Entry 7NAU (electron microscopy, 3.78 A resolution); this record covers chains A and D of the 21 polymer chains in the assembly.

Chain A:
Molecule: 16S rRNA
Organism: Escherichia coli (strain K12)
Sequence (1542 nucleotides; row label = number of the first residue in the row):
     1 AAAUUGAAGA GUUUGAUCAU GGCUCAGAUU GAACGCUGGC GGCAGGCCUA ACACAUGCAA
    61 GUCGAACGGU AACAGGAAGA AGCUUGCUUC UUUGCUGACG AGUGGCGGAC GGGUGAGUAA
   121 UGUCUGGGAA ACUGCCUGAU GGAGGGGGAU AACUACUGGA AACGGUAGCU AAUACCGCAU
   181 AACGUCGCAA GACCAAAGAG GGGGACCUUC GGGCCUCUUG CCAUCGGAUG UGCCCAGAUG
   241 GGAUUAGCUA GUAGGUGGGG UAACGGCUCA CCUAGGCGAC GAUCCCUAGC UGGUCUGAGA
   301 GGAUGACCAG CCACACUGGA ACUGAGACAC GGUCCAGACU CCUACGGGAG GCAGCAGUGG
   361 GGAAUAUUGC ACAAUGGGCG CAAGCCUGAU GCAGCCAUGC CGCGUGUAUG AAGAAGGCCU
   421 UCGGGUUGUA AAGUACUUUC AGCGGGGAGG AAGGGAGUAA AGUUAAUACC UUUGCUCAUU
   481 GACGUUACCC GCAGAAGAAG CACCGGCUAA CUCCGUGCCA GCAGCCXCGG UAAUACGGAG
   541 GGUGCAAGCG UUAAUCGGAA UUACUGGGCG UAAAGCGCAC GCAGGCGGUU UGUUAAGUCA
   601 GAUGUGAAAU CCCCGGGCUC AACCUGGGAA CUGCAUCUGA UACUGGCAAG CUUGAGUCUC
   661 GUAGAGGGGG GUAGAAUUCC AGGUGUAGCG GUGAAAUGCG UAGAGAUCUG GAGGAAUACC
   721 GGUGGCGAAG GCGGCCCCCU GGACGAAGAC UGACGCUCAG GUGCGAAAGC GUGGGGAGCA
   781 AACAGGAUUA GAUACCCUGG UAGUCCACGC CGUAAACGAU GUCGACUUGG AGGUUGUGCC
   841 CUUGAGGCGU GGCUUCCGGA GCUAACGCGU UAAGUCGACC GCCUGGGGAG UACGGCCGCA
   901 AGGUUAAAAC UCAAAUGAAU UGACGGGGGC CCGCACAAGC GGUGGAGCAU GUGGUUUAAU
   961 UCGAUGXAAC GCGAAGAACC UUACCUGGUC UUGACAUCCA CGGAAGUUUU CAGAGAUGAG
  1021 AAUGUGCCUU CGGGAACCGU GAGACAGGUG CUGCAUGGCU GUCGUCAGCU CGUGUUGUGA
  1081 AAUGUUGGGU UAAGUCCCGC AACGAGCGCA ACCCUUAUCC UUUGUUGCCA GCGGUCCGGC
  1141 CGGGAACUCA AAGGAGACUG CCAGUGAUAA ACUGGAGGAA GGUGGGGAUG ACGUCAAGUC
  1201 AUCAUGGCCC UUACGACCAG GGCUACACAC GUGCUACAAU GGCGCAUACA AAGAGAAGCG
  1261 ACCUCGCGAG AGCAAGCGGA CCUCAUAAAG UGCGUCGUAG UCCGGAUUGG AGUCUGCAAC
  1321 UCGACUCCAU GAAGUCGGAA UCGCUAGUAA UCGUGGAUCA GAAUGCCACG GUGAAUACGU
  1381 UCCCGGGCCU UGUACACACC GCCCGUXACA CCAUGGGAGU GGGUUGCAAA AGAAGUAGGU
  1441 AGCUUAACCU UCGGGAGGGC GCUUACCACU UUGUGAUUCA UGACUGGGGU GAAGUCGUAA
  1501 CAAGGUAACC GUAGGGGAAC CUGCGGUUGG AUCACCUCCU UA
Not modelled in the structure: 1401-1408, 1492-1501, 1541-1542
Modified residues: PSU (pseudouridine-5'-monophosphate) at position 516, G7M (N7-methyl-guanosine-5'-monophosphate) at position 527, 2MG (2N-methylguanosine-5'-monophosphate) at position 966, 5MC (5-methylcytidine-5'-monophosphate) at position 967, 2MG (2N-methylguanosine-5'-monophosphate) at position 1207, 4OC (4n,o2'-methylcytidine-5'-monophosphate) at position 1402, 5MC (5-methylcytidine-5'-monophosphate) at position 1407, UR3 (3-methyluridine-5'-monophoshate) at position 1498, 2MG (2N-methylguanosine-5'-monophosphate) at position 1516, MA6 (6N-dimethyladenosine-5'-monophoshate) at position 1518, MA6 (6N-dimethyladenosine-5'-monophoshate) at position 1519
Metal / ion sites: Mg2+ site 1 near G21 (its only coordinating residue here); Mg2+ site 2 near G41 (its only coordinating residue here); Mg2+ site 3: C48, G115; Mg2+ site 4 near A53 (its only coordinating residue here); Mg2+ site 5 near U56 (its only coordinating residue here); Mg2+ site 6: A59, U387; Mg2+ site 7: A109, G331; Mg2+ site 8 near G111 (its only coordinating residue here); Mg2+ site 9 near G113 (its only coordinating residue here); Mg2+ site 10: A116, G117, G289; Mg2+ site 11: G145, A197; Mg2+ site 12: A174, C175; 27 more Mg2+ sites not listed
What the authors report for this chain:
  - conformationally variable residues (order/disorder transition): A1492 to A1493

Chain D:
Name: 30S ribosomal protein S4
Organism: Escherichia coli (strain K12)
UniProt: P0A7V8 (RS4_ECOLI); residues 1-206 here = UniProt positions 1-206
Chain sequence (206 residues; numbered 1 to 206; the number before each row is that of its first residue):
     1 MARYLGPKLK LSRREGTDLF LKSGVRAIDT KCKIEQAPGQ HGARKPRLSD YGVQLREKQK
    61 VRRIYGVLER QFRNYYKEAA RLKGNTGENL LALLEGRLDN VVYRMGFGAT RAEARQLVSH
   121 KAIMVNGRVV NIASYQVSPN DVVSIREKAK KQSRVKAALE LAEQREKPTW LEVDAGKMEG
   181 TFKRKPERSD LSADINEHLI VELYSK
Not modelled in the structure: 1

Chain A / chain D interface:
Pairs across the interface (116; chain A residue first):
  A2(A) - Lys83(D)  hydrogen bond to the sugar
  U4(A) - Arg81(D)  base contact
  A8(A) - Gln54(D)  base contact
  A8(A) - Glu202(D)  hydrogen bond to the base
  A8(A) - Lys206(D)  base contact
  C400(A) - Arg70(D)  salt bridge to the phosphate
  C401(A) - Arg70(D)  salt bridge to the phosphate
  C401(A) - Asn74(D)  hydrogen bond to the phosphate
  G402(A) - Gln71(D)  hydrogen bond to the phosphate
  G402(A) - Ile132(D)  phosphate contact
  G402(A) - Ser134(D)  hydrogen bond to the phosphate
  C403(A) - Ala2(D)  base contact
  C403(A) - Gln71(D)  phosphate contact
  C403(A) - Ile132(D)  phosphate contact
  C403(A) - Ser134(D)  hydrogen bond to the phosphate
  G404(A) - Ala2(D)  hydrogen bond to the base
  G404(A) - Arg115(D)  salt bridge to the phosphate
  G404(A) - Ser119(D)  sugar contact
  U405(A) - Ala2(D)  hydrogen bond to the base
  U405(A) - Arg3(D)  salt bridge to the phosphate
  U405(A) - Leu5(D)  base contact
  G406(A) - Arg3(D)  hydrogen bond to the phosphate
  G406(A) - Leu5(D)  phosphate contact
  G406(A) - Gln116(D)  hydrogen bond to the base
  G406(A) - Arg154(D)  base contact
  U407(A) - Arg3(D)  salt bridge to the phosphate
  U407(A) - Leu5(D)  phosphate contact
  U407(A) - Lys8(D)  salt bridge to the phosphate
  U407(A) - Glu113(D)  sugar contact
  U407(A) - Gln116(D)  hydrogen bond to the sugar
  U407(A) - Arg154(D)  base contact
  A408(A) - Lys8(D)  salt bridge to the phosphate
  A408(A) - Ser23(D)  hydrogen bond to the phosphate
  A408(A) - Thr110(D)  phosphate contact
  A408(A) - Glu113(D)  sugar contact
  U409(A) - Lys22(D)  phosphate contact
  U409(A) - Ser23(D)  hydrogen bond to the phosphate
  G410(A) - Lys22(D)  base contact
  G410(A) - Arg26(D)  salt bridge to the phosphate
  G410(A) - Lys31(D)  salt bridge to the phosphate
  A411(A) - Arg26(D)  salt bridge to the phosphate
  A411(A) - Lys31(D)  salt bridge to the phosphate
  G413(A) - Lys31(D)  base contact
  C419(A) - Gln40(D)  hydrogen bond to the sugar
  G425(A) - Lys33(D)  phosphate contact
  U426(A) - Lys33(D)  salt bridge to the phosphate
  U426(A) - Gln36(D)  hydrogen bond to the phosphate
  U426(A) - Gly39(D)  hydrogen bond to the phosphate
  U426(A) - Gln40(D)  sugar contact
  U427(A) - Arg13(D)  salt bridge to the phosphate
  U427(A) - Pro38(D)  phosphate contact
  U427(A) - Gly39(D)  hydrogen bond to the phosphate
  G428(A) - Pro7(D)  phosphate contact
  G428(A) - Lys10(D)  salt bridge to the phosphate
  U429(A) - Lys22(D)  hydrogen bond to the phosphate
  U429(A) - Lys31(D)  sugar contact
  U429(A) - Cys32(D)  phosphate contact
  A430(A) - Pro7(D)  phosphate contact
  A430(A) - Lys8(D)  hydrogen bond to the phosphate
  A430(A) - Leu9(D)  hydrogen bond to the phosphate
  A430(A) - Lys22(D)  salt bridge to the phosphate
  C436(A) - Arg154(D)  hydrogen bond to the sugar
  U437(A) - Gln116(D)  base contact
  U437(A) - His120(D)  hydrogen bond to the sugar
  U437(A) - Gln152(D)  hydrogen bond to the phosphate
  U437(A) - Arg154(D)  hydrogen bond to the sugar
  U438(A) - His120(D)  sugar contact
  U438(A) - Gln152(D)  phosphate contact
  U439(A) - Ser119(D)  hydrogen bond to the sugar
  U439(A) - His120(D)  sugar contact
  U439(A) - Lys121(D)  phosphate contact
  U439(A) - Asn131(D)  sugar contact
  C440(A) - Lys121(D)  phosphate contact
  C490(A) - Arg146(D)  salt bridge to the phosphate
  G491(A) - Lys148(D)  salt bridge to the phosphate
  A495(A) - His120(D)  base contact
  A499(A) - Ala2(D)  base contact
  U508(A) - Tyr51(D)  sugar contact
  A509(A) - Ser49(D)  hydrogen bond to the phosphate
  A509(A) - Tyr51(D)  sugar contact
  A509(A) - Leu55(D)  sugar contact
  A510(A) - Arg14(D)  sugar contact
  C511(A) - His41(D)  hydrogen bond to the base
  C511(A) - Arg44(D)  hydrogen bond to the phosphate
  U512(A) - His41(D)  hydrogen bond to the sugar
  U512(A) - Arg44(D)  salt bridge to the phosphate
  G540(A) - His41(D)  base contact
  G541(A) - Gly39(D)  sugar contact
  G542(A) - Lys10(D)  salt bridge to the phosphate
  G542(A) - Arg14(D)  hydrogen bond to the phosphate
  G542(A) - Pro38(D)  sugar contact
  U543(A) - Arg14(D)  salt bridge to the phosphate
  U543(A) - Arg56(D)  phosphate contact
  G544(A) - Arg56(D)  salt bridge to the phosphate
  G544(A) - Gln59(D)  hydrogen bond to the phosphate
  G544(A) - Arg63(D)  salt bridge to the phosphate
  C545(A) - Lys58(D)  salt bridge to the phosphate
  C545(A) - Gln59(D)  hydrogen bond to the phosphate
  C545(A) - Arg62(D)  salt bridge to the phosphate
  C545(A) - Glu69(D)  sugar contact
  A546(A) - Leu68(D)  phosphate contact
  A546(A) - Glu69(D)  hydrogen bond to the phosphate
  A546(A) - Arg70(D)  hydrogen bond to the phosphate
  A547(A) - Ala2(D)  phosphate contact
  C613(A) - Arg81(D)  salt bridge to the phosphate
  C613(A) - Lys83(D)  phosphate contact
  C614(A) - Arg81(D)  salt bridge to the phosphate
  U619(A) - Arg128(D)  hydrogen bond to the sugar
  U619(A) - Val129(D)  base contact
  U619(A) - Val130(D)  base contact
  U619(A) - Asn131(D)  hydrogen bond to the base
  U619(A) - Ile132(D)  base contact
  C620(A) - Ile132(D)  base contact
  C620(A) - Tyr135(D)  sugar contact
  C1539(A) - Arg47(D)  salt bridge to the phosphate
  U1540(A) - Arg47(D)  base contact
Interface residues without a listed pair, chain A (53 interface residues in all): U5, C489
Interface residues without a listed pair, chain D (67 interface residues in all): Tyr4, Leu21, Thr30, Gly52, Arg73, Gly84, Ala112, Ala133, Leu203

Summary:
53 residues of chain A face 67 of chain D across their interface; the contacts include 36 hydrogen bonds and
27 salt bridges. Polar contacts include A8(A)-Glu202(D), G404(A)-Ala2(D) and U405(A)-Ala2(D). C48(A) and
G115(A) coordinate Mg2+ site 3. A59(A) and U387(A) form the Mg2+ site 6. From the paper: conformational
variability at A1492(A).
Here chain A is 16S rRNA and chain D is 30S ribosomal protein S4, both from Escherichia coli (strain K12).
Entry 7NAU (Bacterial 30S ribosomal subunit assembly complex state C (Consensus Refinement)) was determined by
electron microscopy together with 7AF3, 7AF5, 7AF8, 7AFA, 7AFD, 7AFH and 17 further entries from the same
study.
